PDB entry 6BO7 | X-ray diffraction, 2.86 A resolution | chains A and B of the 4 polymer chains in the assembly

# Chain A (and B)
Molecule: Hypoxanthine phosphoribosyltransferase
Source organism: Plasmodium vivax
Notes: EC 2.4.2.8; chain B of this document is another copy of the same molecule, construct and numbering; everything in this record applies to it too
UniProt: A0A1G4HBT9 (A0A1G4HBT9_PLAVI); residues 2-233 here = UniProt positions 2-233
Chain sequence (238 residues; each row starts with the number of its first residue; numbers below 1 keep their minus sign (His-4 is residue -4)):
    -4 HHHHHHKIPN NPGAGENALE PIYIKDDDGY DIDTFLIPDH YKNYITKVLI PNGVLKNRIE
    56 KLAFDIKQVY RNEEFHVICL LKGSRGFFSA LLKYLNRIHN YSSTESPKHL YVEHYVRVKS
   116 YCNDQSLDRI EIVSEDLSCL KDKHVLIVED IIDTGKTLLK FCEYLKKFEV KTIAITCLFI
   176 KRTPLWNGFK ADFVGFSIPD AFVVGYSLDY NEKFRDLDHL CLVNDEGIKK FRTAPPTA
Unresolved in the structure: -4 to -2, 115-124, 229-233
Sequence notes: expression tag (-4 to 1)
Ion coordination: Mg2+ site 1: Glu144, Asp145; Mg2+ site 2: Asp204 (together with YPG)
Residues lining bound ligands: YPG ([3-[(3R,4R)-3-(2-azanyl-6-oxidanylidene-1H-purin-9-yl)-4-[(2S)-2-oxidanyl-2-phosphono-ethoxy]pyrrolidin-1-y l]-3-oxidanylidene-propyl]phosphonic acid): Leu76, Lys77, Gly78, Arg112, Glu144, Ile146, Ile147, Asp148, Thr149, Gly150, Lys151, Thr152, Leu153, Lys176, Ala196, Phe197, Val198, Val199, Leu203, Asp204, Arg210

# How chain A and chain B interact
Contacting residue pairs (31):
  Ile17(A) - Tyr25(B)  hydrophobic
  Ile17(A) - Thr29(B)
  Ile17(A) - Phe30(B)  hydrophobic
  Tyr25(A) - Ile17(B)  hydrophobic
  Asp28(A) - Lys56(B)  hydrogen bond (backbone-side chain)
  Thr29(A) - Ile17(B)
  Thr29(A) - Arg53(B)
  Thr29(A) - Lys56(B)
  Phe30(A) - Ile17(B)  hydrophobic
  Phe30(A) - Asn52(B)
  Phe30(A) - Arg53(B)
  Phe30(A) - Lys56(B)
  Leu31(A) - Lys56(B)
  Leu31(A) - Phe59(B)  hydrophobic
  Pro46(A) - Asn52(B)
  Asn47(A) - Asn52(B)
  Gly48(A) - Gly48(B)
  Gly48(A) - Asn52(B)  hydrogen bond (backbone-side chain)
  Val49(A) - Val49(B)  hydrophobic
  Asn52(A) - Phe30(B)
  Asn52(A) - Pro46(B)
  Asn52(A) - Asn47(B)
  Asn52(A) - Gly48(B)  hydrogen bond (side chain-backbone)
  Arg53(A) - Asp28(B)
  Arg53(A) - Thr29(B)  hydrogen bond (side chain-backbone)
  Arg53(A) - Phe30(B)
  Glu55(A) - Leu31(B)
  Lys56(A) - Asp28(B)  hydrogen bond (side chain-backbone)
  Lys56(A) - Thr29(B)
  Lys56(A) - Phe30(B)
  Phe59(A) - Leu31(B)  hydrophobic
Also at the interface, not in a pair above, chain A (17 interface residues in all): Lys20, His214
Also at the interface, not in a pair above, chain B (17 interface residues in all): Lys20, Glu55, His214

# In short
Chain A and chain B each contribute 17 residues to their interface, with 5 hydrogen bonds. Polar pairs include
Asp28(A)-Lys56(B), Gly48(A)-Asn52(B) and Arg53(A)-Thr29(B). Bound to chain A: compound YPG. Glu144(A) and
Asp145(A) form the Mg2+ site 1.
Both chains are Hypoxanthine phosphoribosyltransferase (Plasmodium vivax). Entry 6BO7 (Crystal structure of
Plasmodium vivax hypoxanthine guanine phosphoribosyltransferase in complex with
[3R,4R]-4-guanin-9-yl-3-((S)-2-hydroxy-2-phosphonoethyl)oxy-1-N-(phosphonopropionyl)pyrrolidine) was
determined by X-ray diffraction (same publication as 6BNJ and 5HIA).
